PDB entry 2GGK | X-ray diffraction, 2.30 A resolution | chains A and D of the 4 polymer chains in the assembly

[Chain A (and D)]
Protein: N-carbamoyl-D-amino acid amidohydrolase
From: Agrobacterium tumefaciens
Notes: EC 3.5.1.77; chain D of this document is another copy of the same molecule, construct and numbering; everything in this record applies to it too
UniProtKB: Q44185 (DCAS_AGRTU); residues 1-304 here = UniProt positions 1-304
Chain sequence (304 residues; each row starts with the number of its first residue):
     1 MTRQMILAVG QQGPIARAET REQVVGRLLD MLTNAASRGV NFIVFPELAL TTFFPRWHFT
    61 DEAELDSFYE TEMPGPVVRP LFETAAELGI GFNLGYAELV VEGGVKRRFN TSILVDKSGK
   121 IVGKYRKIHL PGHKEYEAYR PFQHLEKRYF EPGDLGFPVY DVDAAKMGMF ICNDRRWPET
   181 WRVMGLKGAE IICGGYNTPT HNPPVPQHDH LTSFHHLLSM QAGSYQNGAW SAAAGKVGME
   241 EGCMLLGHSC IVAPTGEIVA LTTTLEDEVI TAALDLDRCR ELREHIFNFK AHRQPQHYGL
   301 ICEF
Not modelled in the structure: 1-2
Construct notes: engineered mutation Cys302 (Ala in Q44185)
UniProt features mapped onto this chain:
  - active site: Glu47, Lys127, Cys172
  - mutagenesis: His129 (H129A/N/R: No activity), His144 (H144A: 5% activity of wild-type), His215 (H215A: 17% activity of wild-type)
What the authors report for this chain:
  - mutagenesis - P295C/F304C, A302C (2.5-fold): increased stability
  - mutagenesis - A302C (3.3-fold): increased catalytic activity on at 65 8C
  - mutagenesis - P295C/F304C: increased catalytic activity on from 55 8C to 70 8C
  - mutagenesis - P178C: unchanged stability
  - catalytic residues: Glu47, Lys127, Cys172 (citing earlier work)

[Interface between chain A and chain D]
Contacting residue pairs (27):
  Ile6(A) - Arg38(D)
  Ser37(A) - Gly39(D)
  Arg38(A) - Ser37(D)
  Arg38(A) - Arg38(D)
  Arg38(A) - Ala273(D)
  Gly39(A) - Ser37(D)
  His248(A) - Glu257(D)  salt bridge
  Ala253(A) - Thr263(D)
  Glu257(A) - His248(D)  salt bridge
  Glu257(A) - Thr263(D)
  Ile258(A) - Leu261(D)
  Val259(A) - Val259(D)
  Val259(A) - Ala260(D)
  Val259(A) - Leu261(D)  hydrogen bond (backbone-backbone)
  Val259(A) - Thr263(D)
  Ala260(A) - Val259(D)
  Leu261(A) - Ile258(D)
  Leu261(A) - Val259(D)  hydrogen bond (backbone-backbone)
  Thr262(A) - Glu257(D)
  Thr263(A) - Ala253(D)
  Thr263(A) - Glu257(D)
  Thr263(A) - Val259(D)
  Thr263(A) - Arg278(D)  hydrogen bond
  Thr264(A) - Arg278(D)
  Thr271(A) - Thr271(D)
  Arg278(A) - Thr263(D)  hydrogen bond
  Arg278(A) - Thr264(D)
Interface residues without a listed pair, chain A (18 interface residues in all): Trp230, Ala273
Interface residues without a listed pair, chain D (19 interface residues in all): Ile6, Trp230, Thr262, Ala272

[Overview]
18 residues of chain A face 19 of chain D across their interface; the contacts include 4 hydrogen bonds and 2
salt bridges. Polar pairs include His248(A)-Glu257(D), Thr263(A)-Arg278(D) and Val259(A)-Leu261(D). The paper
reports catalytic residues Glu47(A), Lys127(A) and Cys172(A); P295C/F304C and A302C of chain A increase
stability.
Both chains are N-carbamoyl-D-amino acid amidohydrolase (Agrobacterium tumefaciens). Entry 2GGK (The mutant
A302C of Agrobacterium radiobacter N-carbamoyl-D-amino-acid amidohydrolase) was determined by X-ray
diffraction (same publication as 2GGG, 2GGH, 2GGI, 2GGJ and 2GGL).
